Entry 1MHY (X-ray diffraction, 2.00 A resolution); this record covers chains B and D of the 3 polymer chains in the assembly.

# Chain B
Molecule: Methane monooxygenase hydroxylase
From: Methylosinus trichosporium
Notes: EC 1.14.13.25
UniProt: P27354 (MEMB_METTR); aligned to UniProt positions 1-395 over residues 1-395 (the alignment contains insertions or deletions, so no single offset holds)
Chain sequence (395 residues; numbered 1 to 395; the number before each row is that of its first residue):
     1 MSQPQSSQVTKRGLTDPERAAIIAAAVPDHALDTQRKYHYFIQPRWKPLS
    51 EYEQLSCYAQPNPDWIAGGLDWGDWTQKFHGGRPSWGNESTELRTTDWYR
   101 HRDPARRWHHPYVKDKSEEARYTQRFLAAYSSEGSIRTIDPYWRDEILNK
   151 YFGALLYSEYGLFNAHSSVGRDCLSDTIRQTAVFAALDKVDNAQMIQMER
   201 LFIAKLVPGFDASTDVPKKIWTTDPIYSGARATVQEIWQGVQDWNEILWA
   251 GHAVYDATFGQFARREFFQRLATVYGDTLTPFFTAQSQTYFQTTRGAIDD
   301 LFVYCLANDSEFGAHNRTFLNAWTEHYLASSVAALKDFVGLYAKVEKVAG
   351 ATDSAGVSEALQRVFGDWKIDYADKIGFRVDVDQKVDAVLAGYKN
Not modelled in the structure: 1-10, 394-395
Differences from the reference sequence: conflict Tyr-255 (Met in P27354), Asp-256 (Ile in P27354), Ala-349 (Ser348 in P27354), Gly-350 (Arg349 in P27354), Thr-352 (Asp351 in P27354), Asp-353 (Arg352 in P27354), Gly-356 (Ala361 in P27354), Val-357 (Ala362 in P27354), Glu-359 (Ser364 in P27354), Leu-361 (Ile366 in P27354), Gln-362 (Gly367 in P27354), Lys-369 (Ser in P27354), Tyr-372 (Thr371 in P27354); insertion (348, 364-368, 371, 373)

# Chain D
Molecule: Methane monooxygenase hydroxylase
From: Methylosinus trichosporium
Notes: EC 1.14.13.25
UniProt: P27353 (MEMA_METTR); aligned to UniProt positions 1-521 over residues 6-526 (the alignment contains insertions or deletions, so no single offset holds)
Chain sequence (521 residues; each row starts with the number of its first residue):
     6 MAISLATKAATNRAPVGVEPQEVHKWLQSFNWDFKENRTKYPTKYHMANE
    56 TKEQFKVIAKEYARMEAAKDERQFGTLLDGLTRLGAGNKVHPRWGETMKV
   106 ISNFLEVGEYNAIAASAMLWDSATAAEQKNGYLAQVLDEIRHTHQCAFIN
   156 HYYSKHYHDPAGHNDARRTRAIGPLWKGMKRVFADGFISGDAVECSVNLQ
   206 LVGEACFTNPLIVAVTEWASANGDEITPTVFLSVETDELRHMANGYQTVV
   256 SIANDPASAKFLNTDLNNAFWTQQKYFTPVLGYLFEYGSKFKVEPWVKTW
   306 NRWVSEDWGGIWIGRLGKYGVESPRSLRDAKRDAYWAHHDLALAAYAMWP
   356 LGFARLALPDEEDQAWFEANYPGWADHYGKIFNEWKKLGYEDPKSGFIPY
   406 QWLLANGHDVYIDRVSQVPFIPSLAKGTGSLRVHEFNGKKHSLTDDWGER
   456 QWLIEPERYECHNVFEQYEGRELSEVIAEGHGVRSDGKTLIAQPHTRGDN
   506 LWTLEDIKRAGCVFPDPLAKF
Not modelled in the structure: 6-16
Differences from the reference sequence: conflict Trp-37 (Arg in P27353), Gly-195 (Arg in P27353), Glu-209 (Asp in P27353), Ala-210 (Thr in P27353), Ser-225 (Ile in P27353), Ala-226 (Gly in P27353), Ser-331 (Val330 in P27353), Gly-357 (Ala356 in P27353); insertion (329)
Metal / ion sites: Fe ion site 1: Glu-114, Glu-144, His-147; Fe ion site 2: Glu-144, Glu-209, Glu-243, His-246

# How chain B and chain D interact
Contacting residue pairs (249):
  Lys-11(B) / Ala-226(D)
  Arg-12(B) / Ser-225(D)
  Arg-12(B) / Glu-230(D)  salt bridge
  Gly-13(B) / Ser-225(D)  hydrogen bond (backbone-backbone)
  Gly-13(B) / Ala-226(D)
  Gly-13(B) / Gly-228(D)
  Leu-14(B) / Lys-94(D)
  Leu-14(B) / Gly-228(D)
  Leu-14(B) / Glu-230(D)
  Arg-19(B) / Ala-226(D)  hydrogen bond (side chain-backbone)
  Arg-19(B) / Phe-296(D)
  Ile-22(B) / Phe-296(D)  hydrophobic
  Ile-23(B) / Lys-94(D)
  Ile-23(B) / Val-95(D)
  Ile-23(B) / His-96(D)
  Ile-23(B) / Asn-227(D)
  Ile-23(B) / Gly-228(D)
  Ala-26(B) / His-96(D)
  Ala-26(B) / Pro-97(D)
  Val-27(B) / Asn-93(D)
  Val-27(B) / Val-95(D)
  Val-27(B) / His-163(D)
  Pro-28(B) / His-163(D)
  His-30(B) / Gly-503(D)  hydrogen bond (side chain-backbone)
  Ala-31(B) / His-163(D)
  Leu-32(B) / His-163(D)  hydrogen bond (backbone-backbone)
  Leu-32(B) / Asp-164(D)
  Leu-32(B) / Arg-360(D)
  Leu-32(B) / Arg-489(D)  hydrogen bond (backbone-side chain)
  Leu-32(B) / Gly-503(D)
  Asp-33(B) / Pro-165(D)
  Asp-33(B) / Ala-166(D)
  Asp-33(B) / Arg-489(D)
  Asp-33(B) / Ser-490(D)  hydrogen bond
  Thr-34(B) / Ser-490(D)
  Gln-35(B) / Pro-165(D)
  Gln-35(B) / Asn-169(D)
  Arg-36(B) / Ser-159(D)  hydrogen bond (side chain-backbone)
  Arg-36(B) / Lys-160(D)  hydrogen bond (side chain-backbone)
  Arg-36(B) / His-161(D)
  Arg-36(B) / Tyr-162(D)  hydrogen bond (side chain-backbone)
  Lys-37(B) / Asn-169(D)
  Tyr-38(B) / Glu-111(D)
  Tyr-38(B) / Ala-152(D)
  Tyr-38(B) / Asn-155(D)
  Tyr-38(B) / His-156(D)
  Tyr-38(B) / Ser-159(D)
  Tyr-38(B) / His-168(D)
  Tyr-38(B) / Asn-169(D)
  Tyr-38(B) / Arg-172(D)
  His-39(B) / Asn-169(D)  hydrogen bond (backbone-backbone)
  His-39(B) / Asp-170(D)
  His-39(B) / Ala-171(D)
  His-39(B) / Arg-172(D)
  Tyr-40(B) / Asn-169(D)
  Tyr-40(B) / Asp-170(D)  hydrogen bond
  Tyr-40(B) / Arg-173(D)  hydrogen bond
  Phe-41(B) / Asp-170(D)
  Phe-41(B) / Arg-173(D)
  Glu-51(B) / His-156(D)  salt bridge
  Gln-54(B) / His-156(D)
  Gln-54(B) / Arg-172(D)  hydrogen bond (backbone-side chain)
  Leu-55(B) / His-149(D)
  Leu-55(B) / Ala-152(D)
  Leu-55(B) / Arg-172(D)  hydrogen bond (backbone-side chain)
  Ser-56(B) / His-149(D)
  Ser-56(B) / Arg-172(D)
  Cys-57(B) / Arg-172(D)  hydrogen bond (backbone-side chain)
  Tyr-58(B) / Arg-172(D)
  Tyr-58(B) / Arg-175(D)
  Ala-59(B) / Glu-111(D)
  Ala-59(B) / Tyr-115(D)  hydrophobic
  Ala-59(B) / Arg-172(D)
  Ala-59(B) / Arg-175(D)
  Gln-60(B) / Tyr-115(D)  hydrogen bond
  Pro-61(B) / Val-112(D)  hydrophobic
  Pro-61(B) / Asn-116(D)
  Pro-61(B) / Arg-175(D)
  Pro-61(B) / Trp-181(D)  hydrophobic
  Leu-70(B) / Arg-173(D)
  Asp-71(B) / Ala-176(D)
  Asp-71(B) / Trp-181(D)  hydrogen bond
  Asp-71(B) / Lys-185(D)  salt bridge
  Trp-72(B) / Ala-176(D)  hydrogen bond (side chain-backbone)
  Trp-72(B) / Lys-182(D)  hydrogen bond (backbone-side chain)
  Trp-72(B) / Asn-468(D)
  Trp-72(B) / Gln-472(D)
  Trp-72(B) / Tyr-473(D)
  Gly-73(B) / His-467(D)
  Asp-74(B) / Glu-465(D)
  Asp-74(B) / Cys-466(D)
  Asp-74(B) / His-467(D)
  Trp-75(B) / Asp-190(D)
  Trp-75(B) / Cys-466(D)
  Thr-76(B) / Lys-182(D)
  Thr-76(B) / Lys-185(D)
  Thr-76(B) / Arg-186(D)  hydrogen bond (side chain-backbone)
  Thr-76(B) / Asp-190(D)  hydrogen bond
  Thr-76(B) / Arg-463(D)
  Thr-76(B) / Tyr-464(D)
  Thr-76(B) / Cys-466(D)
  Gln-77(B) / Arg-186(D)  hydrogen bond
  Gln-77(B) / Asp-190(D)
  Gln-77(B) / Gly-191(D)
  Gln-77(B) / Ser-194(D)  hydrogen bond (side chain-backbone)
  Gln-77(B) / Glu-199(D)
  Gln-77(B) / Arg-463(D)
  Gln-77(B) / Tyr-464(D)  hydrogen bond
  Lys-78(B) / Ser-194(D)
  Lys-78(B) / Glu-462(D)
  Lys-78(B) / Arg-463(D)  hydrogen bond (backbone-side chain)
  Lys-78(B) / Glu-465(D)  salt bridge
  Phe-79(B) / Ile-193(D)
  Phe-79(B) / Ser-194(D)
  Phe-79(B) / Gly-195(D)
  Phe-79(B) / Arg-463(D)
  His-80(B) / Glu-460(D)
  His-80(B) / Glu-462(D)
  His-80(B) / Arg-463(D)  hydrogen bond
  Gly-81(B) / Glu-462(D)  hydrogen bond (backbone-side chain)
  Gly-82(B) / Glu-462(D)
  Ser-85(B) / Asp-190(D)  hydrogen bond
  Ser-85(B) / Ile-193(D)
  Ser-85(B) / Ser-194(D)  hydrogen bond
  Trp-86(B) / Tyr-115(D)  hydrophobic
  Trp-86(B) / Asn-116(D)
  Trp-86(B) / Ala-119(D)  hydrophobic
  Trp-86(B) / Ile-193(D)  hydrophobic
  Trp-108(B) / Phe-79(D)  hydrophobic
  Trp-108(B) / His-149(D)
  His-109(B) / Tyr-67(D)  hydrogen bond
  His-109(B) / Leu-142(D)  hydrogen bond (side chain-backbone)
  His-109(B) / Ile-145(D)
  His-109(B) / Arg-146(D)
  His-109(B) / His-149(D)  hydrogen bond (backbone-side chain)
  His-110(B) / Asp-75(D)  salt bridge
  His-110(B) / Phe-79(D)
  Val-113(B) / Ala-68(D)
  Val-113(B) / Ala-72(D)
  Val-113(B) / Asp-75(D)
  Lys-114(B) / Glu-76(D)  salt bridge
  Lys-116(B) / Ala-64(D)
  Lys-116(B) / Lys-65(D)
  Lys-116(B) / Ala-68(D)
  Ser-117(B) / Ala-68(D)
  Ser-117(B) / Arg-69(D)
  Ser-117(B) / Ala-72(D)
  Glu-119(B) / Lys-65(D)
  Ala-120(B) / Lys-65(D)
  Arg-121(B) / Arg-69(D)
  Gln-124(B) / Gly-22(D)
  Gln-124(B) / Val-23(D)  hydrogen bond (side chain-backbone)
  Leu-127(B) / Val-21(D)
  Ala-128(B) / Pro-20(D)
  Ala-128(B) / Val-21(D)  hydrogen bond (backbone-backbone)
  Ser-131(B) / Arg-18(D)
  Ser-131(B) / Ala-19(D)  hydrogen bond (side chain-backbone)
  Ser-131(B) / Pro-20(D)
  Ser-131(B) / Val-21(D)  hydrogen bond (side chain-backbone)
  Ser-132(B) / Arg-18(D)  hydrogen bond (backbone-side chain)
  Ser-132(B) / Pro-20(D)
  Gly-134(B) / Arg-18(D)
  Arg-137(B) / Arg-18(D)
  Leu-156(B) / Phe-35(D)  hydrophobic
  Tyr-157(B) / Ser-34(D)  hydrogen bond (side chain-backbone)
  Tyr-157(B) / Phe-35(D)
  Tyr-157(B) / Trp-37(D)
  Tyr-160(B) / Phe-35(D)
  Tyr-160(B) / Asn-36(D)
  Tyr-160(B) / Ala-131(D)
  Tyr-160(B) / Lys-134(D)
  Gly-161(B) / Trp-37(D)
  Phe-163(B) / Trp-125(D)  hydrophobic
  Phe-163(B) / Leu-138(D)  hydrophobic
  Asn-164(B) / Trp-125(D)
  Asn-164(B) / Lys-134(D)
  His-166(B) / Trp-125(D)
  Ser-167(B) / Ala-122(D)
  Ser-167(B) / Trp-125(D)
  Ser-167(B) / Asp-126(D)  hydrogen bond
  Ser-168(B) / Lys-45(D)  hydrogen bond
  Ser-168(B) / Tyr-46(D)  hydrogen bond (backbone-side chain)
  Ser-168(B) / Asp-126(D)
  Gly-170(B) / Ala-119(D)
  Gly-170(B) / Ala-122(D)
  Arg-171(B) / Tyr-46(D)
  Arg-171(B) / Ala-119(D)
  Arg-171(B) / Ala-122(D)
  Arg-171(B) / Met-123(D)
  Arg-171(B) / Ile-193(D)  hydrogen bond (side chain-backbone)
  Asp-172(B) / Tyr-46(D)  hydrogen bond
  Ser-175(B) / Tyr-115(D)
  Asp-176(B) / Tyr-115(D)  hydrogen bond (backbone-side chain)
  Arg-179(B) / Tyr-115(D)  hydrogen bond
  Arg-179(B) / Ile-118(D)
  Arg-179(B) / Ala-119(D)
  Gln-180(B) / His-149(D)  hydrogen bond
  Val-183(B) / Val-141(D)  hydrophobic
  Val-183(B) / Leu-142(D)  hydrophobic
  Val-183(B) / Ile-145(D)  hydrophobic
  Ala-186(B) / Trp-125(D)  hydrophobic
  Leu-187(B) / Ala-64(D)  hydrophobic
  Leu-187(B) / Leu-138(D)  hydrophobic
  Val-190(B) / Leu-138(D)  hydrophobic
  Asp-191(B) / Ala-64(D)
  Asp-191(B) / Lys-65(D)  salt bridge
  Gln-194(B) / Val-28(D)
  Gln-194(B) / Ile-63(D)
  Gln-194(B) / Ala-64(D)
  Met-195(B) / Lys-65(D)
  Gln-197(B) / Trp-31(D)
  Gln-197(B) / Phe-35(D)
  Met-198(B) / Val-23(D)  hydrophobic
  Leu-201(B) / Glu-27(D)
  Leu-201(B) / Val-28(D)  hydrophobic
  Leu-201(B) / Trp-31(D)
  Phe-202(B) / Val-21(D)
  Phe-202(B) / Val-23(D)  hydrophobic
  Lys-205(B) / Gly-22(D)  hydrogen bond (side chain-backbone)
  Lys-205(B) / Glu-27(D)  salt bridge
  Leu-206(B) / Asn-17(D)  hydrogen bond (backbone-side chain)
  Leu-206(B) / Val-21(D)  hydrophobic
  Pro-208(B) / Asn-17(D)
  Ser-213(B) / Trp-31(D)
  Thr-214(B) / Trp-31(D)
  Thr-214(B) / Ser-34(D)  hydrogen bond
  Lys-218(B) / Ser-34(D)  hydrogen bond (side chain-backbone)
  Lys-218(B) / Asn-36(D)  hydrogen bond (side chain-backbone)
  Trp-221(B) / Trp-37(D)
  Arg-231(B) / Trp-37(D)
  Val-234(B) / Trp-37(D)  hydrophobic
  Gln-235(B) / Trp-37(D)  hydrogen bond
  Gln-235(B) / Phe-39(D)
  Trp-238(B) / Asn-36(D)
  Trp-238(B) / Trp-37(D)  hydrophobic
  Trp-238(B) / Phe-39(D)  hydrophobic
  Trp-238(B) / Asn-42(D)
  Trp-238(B) / Lys-45(D)  hydrogen bond (backbone-side chain)
  Gln-239(B) / Phe-39(D)
  Gln-239(B) / Glu-41(D)
  Gln-239(B) / Asn-42(D)  hydrogen bond
  Gln-239(B) / Arg-43(D)  hydrogen bond (backbone-side chain)
  Gln-239(B) / Lys-45(D)
  Val-241(B) / Lys-45(D)  hydrogen bond (backbone-side chain)
  Gln-242(B) / Lys-45(D)
  Gln-242(B) / Tyr-46(D)  hydrogen bond
  Ile-247(B) / Lys-45(D)
  Gln-286(B) / Lys-65(D)  hydrogen bond
  Tyr-290(B) / Lys-65(D)  hydrogen bond
Other interface residues (no listed pair), chain B (114 interface residues in all): Arg-83, Pro-84, Tyr-112, Glu-133, Phe-184, Ala-193, Thr-222
Other interface residues (no listed pair), chain D (115 interface residues in all): Leu-32, Pro-47, Glu-71, Ala-91, Asn-135, Thr-148, Phe-153, Tyr-158, Pro-233, Val-420, Gln-422, Val-469, Arg-502

# Overview
114 residues of chain B and 115 residues of chain D are in contact; the contacts include 59 hydrogen bonds and
8 salt bridges. Polar contacts include Arg-12(B)/Glu-230(D), Glu-51(B)/His-156(D) and Asp-71(B)/Lys-185(D).
The Fe ion site 1 is built by Glu-114(D), Glu-144(D) and His-147(D).
Here chain B is Methane monooxygenase hydroxylase and chain D is Methane monooxygenase hydroxylase, both from
Methylosinus trichosporium. Entry 1MHY (Methane monooxygenase hydroxylase) was determined by X-ray
diffraction, deposited together with 1MHZ.
